6U5F - chains s and t of the 54 polymer chains in the assembly; structure by electron microscopy, 3.80 A resolution.

# Chain s (and t)
Protein: Sheath PA0622
Organism: Pseudomonas aeruginosa (strain ATCC 15692 / DSM 22644 / CIP 104116 / JCM 14847 / LMG 12228 / 1C / PRS 101 / PAO1)
Notes: chain t of this document is another copy of the same molecule, construct and numbering; everything in this record applies to it too
UniProtKB: G3XD39 (G3XD39_PSEAE); numbering as in UniProt (aligned over 1-386)
Chain sequence (386 residues; row label = number of the first residue in the row):
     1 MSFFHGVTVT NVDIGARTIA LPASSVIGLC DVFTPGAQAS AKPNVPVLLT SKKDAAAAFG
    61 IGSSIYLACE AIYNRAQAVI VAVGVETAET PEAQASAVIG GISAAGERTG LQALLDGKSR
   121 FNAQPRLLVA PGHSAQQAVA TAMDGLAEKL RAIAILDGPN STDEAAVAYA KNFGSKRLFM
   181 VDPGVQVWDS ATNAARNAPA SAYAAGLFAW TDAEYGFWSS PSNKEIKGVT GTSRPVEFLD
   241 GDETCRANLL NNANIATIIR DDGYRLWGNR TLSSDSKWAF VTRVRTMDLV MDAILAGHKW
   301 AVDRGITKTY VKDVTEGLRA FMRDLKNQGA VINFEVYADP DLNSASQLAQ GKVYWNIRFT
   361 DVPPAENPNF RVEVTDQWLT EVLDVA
Unresolved in the structure: 1

# Chain s / chain t interface
Contacting residue pairs (41):
  Ser-2(s) / Asn-252(t)
  Phe-3(s) / Asn-248(t)
  Phe-3(s) / Asn-251(t)
  Phe-3(s) / Asn-252(t)  hydrogen bond (backbone-side chain)
  Phe-3(s) / Arg-270(t)
  Phe-3(s) / Glu-366(t)
  Phe-4(s) / Asn-248(t)
  Phe-4(s) / Glu-366(t)
  Phe-4(s) / Asn-367(t)
  His-5(s) / Ser-222(t)  hydrogen bond
  His-5(s) / Phe-238(t)
  His-5(s) / Asn-251(t)
  His-5(s) / Trp-267(t)
  His-5(s) / Asn-269(t)
  His-5(s) / Glu-366(t)
  Gly-6(s) / Phe-238(t)
  Gly-6(s) / Trp-267(t)
  Gly-6(s) / Asn-367(t)
  Gly-6(s) / Pro-368(t)
  Val-7(s) / Asp-240(t)
  Val-7(s) / Pro-368(t)
  Val-7(s) / Phe-370(t)  hydrophobic
  Thr-8(s) / Asp-240(t)
  Thr-8(s) / Asn-367(t)  hydrogen bond
  Thr-8(s) / Pro-368(t)  hydrogen bond (backbone-backbone)
  Thr-8(s) / Asn-369(t)
  Thr-8(s) / Phe-370(t)  hydrogen bond (backbone-backbone)
  Val-9(s) / Asp-240(t)  hydrogen bond (backbone-side chain)
  Val-9(s) / Phe-370(t)
  Val-9(s) / Val-372(t)  hydrophobic
  Thr-10(s) / Phe-370(t)  hydrogen bond (backbone-backbone)
  Thr-10(s) / Arg-371(t)
  Thr-10(s) / Val-372(t)  hydrogen bond (backbone-backbone)
  Asn-11(s) / Val-372(t)
  Asn-11(s) / Glu-373(t)
  Val-12(s) / Arg-371(t)
  Val-12(s) / Val-372(t)  hydrogen bond (backbone-backbone)
  Val-12(s) / Glu-373(t)
  Asp-13(s) / Glu-373(t)
  Ile-14(s) / Arg-371(t)
  Ile-14(s) / Glu-373(t)  hydrogen bond (backbone-side chain)
Also at the interface, not in a pair above, chain t (18 interface residues in all): Val-374

# Summary
The interface between chain s and chain t involves 13 residues on one side and 18 on the other, with 10
hydrogen bonds. Among the polar pairs are Phe-3(s)/Asn-252(t), His-5(s)/Ser-222(t) and Thr-8(s)/Asn-367(t).
Both chains are Sheath PA0622 (Pseudomonas aeruginosa (strain ATCC 15692 / DSM 22644 / CIP 104116 / JCM 14847
/ LMG 12228 / 1C / PRS 101 / PAO1)). Entry 6U5F (CryoEM Structure of Pyocin R2 - precontracted - collar) was
determined by electron microscopy (same publication as 6PYT, 6U5B, 6U5J and 6U5K).
